7ZQ3 - chains O and R; structure by X-ray diffraction, 1.50 A resolution.

== Chain O ==
Molecule: Glyceraldehyde-3-phosphate dehydrogenase A, chloroplastic
Organism: Chlamydomonas reinhardtii
Notes: EC 1.2.1.13
UniProt: P50362 (G3PA_CHLRE); the construct lacks a stretch of the UniProt sequence and is renumbered around it, so the offset changes along the chain: 2-18 = UniProt 39-55; 19-34 = UniProt 58-73; 36-60 = UniProt 74-98; 61-122 = UniProt 100-161; 2 more segments
Sequence (348 residues; numbered -8 to 334 plus 8 insertion-coded residues; 3 numbers in that range are skipped by the numbering (no residue carries them; nothing is unmodelled there); the number before each row is that of its first residue; a row labelled like 1A-1C holds insertion residues (1A, then the next letters in order); numbers below 1 keep their minus sign (Met-8 is residue -8)):
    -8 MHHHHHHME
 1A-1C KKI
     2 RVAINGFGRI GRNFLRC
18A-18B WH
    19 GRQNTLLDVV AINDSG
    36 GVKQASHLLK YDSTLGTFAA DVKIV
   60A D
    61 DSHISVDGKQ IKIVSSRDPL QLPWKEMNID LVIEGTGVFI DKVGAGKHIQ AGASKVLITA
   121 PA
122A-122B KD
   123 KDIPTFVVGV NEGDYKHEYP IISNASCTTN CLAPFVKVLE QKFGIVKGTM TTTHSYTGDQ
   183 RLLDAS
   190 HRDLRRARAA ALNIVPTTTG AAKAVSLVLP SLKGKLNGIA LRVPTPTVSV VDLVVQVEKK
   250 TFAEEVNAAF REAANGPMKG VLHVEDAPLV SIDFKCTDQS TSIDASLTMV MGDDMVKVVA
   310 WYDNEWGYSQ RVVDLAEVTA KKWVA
Unresolved in the structure: -8 to 0
Differences from the reference sequence: initiating methionine (-8); expression tag (-7 to -1)
Ligand contacts: NADPH (NDP; NADPH dihydro-nicotinamide-adenine-dinucleotide phosphate): Asn6, Gly7, Phe8, Gly9, Arg10, Ile11, Asn31, Ser33, Ser76, Arg77, Gly95, Thr96, Gly97, Val98, Phe99, Thr119, Ala120, Cys149, His176, Thr179, Asn313, Glu314, Tyr317
Curated features (UniProtKB/Swiss-Prot):
  - active site: Cys149 (Nucleophile)
  - binding site (NADP(+)): Arg10, Ile11, Asp32, Arg77, Asn313
  - binding site (D-glyceraldehyde 3-phosphate): Ser148 to Thr150, Thr179, Arg195, Thr208, Gly209, Arg231
  - site: His176 (Activates thiol group during catalysis)
From the paper describing this entry:
  - binding site for NADPH: Gly9, Arg10, Ile11, Ser33, Arg77, Thr96, Ser188, Tyr317
  - catalytic residues: Cys149, His176
  - contacts within the chain: Cys149-His176, Cys149-Thr150 (backbone contact)
  - binding site for sulfate ion: Ser148, Thr179, Arg195, Thr208 to Ala210, Arg231
  - post-translational modification sites: Cys149
  - binding site for NADPH: His176 (from molecular simulation)
  - binding site for sulfate ion: Thr207 (from molecular simulation)
  - self-association interface (contacts with another copy of this molecule): Ser177 to Ile203
  - contacts within the chain: Ser148-Cys149 (hydrogen bond) (from molecular simulation)

== Chain R ==
Molecule: Glyceraldehyde-3-phosphate dehydrogenase A, chloroplastic
Organism: Chlamydomonas reinhardtii
Notes: EC 1.2.1.13
UniProt: P50362 (G3PA_CHLRE); the construct lacks a stretch of the UniProt sequence and is renumbered around it, so the offset changes along the chain: 2-18 = UniProt 39-55; 19-34 = UniProt 58-73; 36-60 = UniProt 74-98; 61-122 = UniProt 100-161; 2 more segments
Sequence (348 residues; row label = number of the first residue in the row; note: 2 numbers in that range are skipped by the numbering (no residue carries them; nothing is unmodelled there); a row labelled like 1A-1C holds insertion residues (1A, then the next letters in order); numbers below 1 keep their minus sign (Met-7 is residue -7)):
    -7 MHHHHHHME
 1A-1C KKI
     2 RVAINGFGRI GRNFLRC
18A-18B WH
    19 GRQNTLLDVV AINDSG
    36 GVKQASHLLK YDSTLGTFAA DVKIV
   60A D
    61 DSHISVDGKQ IKIVSSRDPL QLPWKEMNID LVIEGTGVFI DKVGAGKHIQ AGASKVLITA
   121 PA
122A-122B KD
   123 KDIPTFVVGV NEGDYKHEYP IISNASCTTN CLAPFVKVLE QKFGIVKGTM TTTHSYTGDQ
   183 RLLDAS
   190 HRDLRRARAA ALNIVPTTTG AAKAVSLVLP SLKGKLNGIA LRVPTPTVSV VDLVVQVEKK
   250 TFAEEVNAAF REAANGPMKG VLHVEDAPLV SIDFKCTDQS TSIDASLTMV MGDDMVKVVA
   310 WYDNEWGYSQ RVVDLAEVTA KKWVA
Differences from the reference sequence: initiating methionine (-7); expression tag (-6 to 0)
Ligand contacts: NADPH (NDP; NADPH dihydro-nicotinamide-adenine-dinucleotide phosphate): Asn6, Gly7, Phe8, Gly9, Arg10, Ile11, Asn31, Ser33, Ser76, Arg77, Gly95, Thr96, Gly97, Val98, Phe99, Thr119, Ala120, Cys149, His176, Thr179, Asn313, Glu314, Tyr317
Curated features (UniProtKB/Swiss-Prot):
  - active site: Cys149 (Nucleophile)
  - binding site (NADP(+)): Arg10, Ile11, Asp32, Arg77, Asn313
  - binding site (D-glyceraldehyde 3-phosphate): Ser148 to Thr150, Thr179, Arg195, Thr208, Gly209, Arg231
  - site: His176 (Activates thiol group during catalysis)
From the paper describing this entry:
  - binding site for NADPH: Gly9, Arg10, Ile11, Ser33, Arg77, Thr96, Ser188, Tyr317
  - catalytic residues: Cys149, His176
  - binding site for sulfate ion: Ser148, Thr179, Arg195, Thr208 to Ala210, Arg231
  - post-translational modification sites: Cys149
  - binding site for NADPH: His176 (from molecular simulation)
  - binding site for sulfate ion: Thr207 (from molecular simulation)

== Chain O / chain R interface ==
Pairs across the interface (51; chain O residue first):
  Arg10(O) with Asp186(R)
  Arg13(O) with Asp186(R), hydrogen bond (side chain-backbone)
  Lys38(O) with Leu193(R)
  Gln39(O) with Ser188(R), hydrogen bond; His190(R), hydrogen bond (side chain-backbone)
  His42(O) with Leu193(R)
  Leu43(O) with Ala187(R); Arg197(R)
  Tyr46(O) with Asp186(R); Arg197(R)
  Asp47(O) with Asp186(R); Arg197(R)
  Ser48(O) with Asp186(R), hydrogen bond; Arg197(R), hydrogen bond; Ala198(R); Asn202(R), hydrogen bond
  Tyr178(O) with Leu184(R), hydrophobic; Leu185(R), hydrophobic; Leu201(R)
  Thr179(O) with Leu184(R)
  Gln182(O) with Leu184(R)
  Leu184(O) with Tyr178(R), hydrophobic; Thr179(R); Gln182(R); Leu184(R), hydrophobic; Ala199(R), hydrophobic
  Leu185(O) with Tyr178(R), hydrophobic; Thr179(R); Pro235(R), hydrophobic
  Asp186(O) with Arg10(R); Arg13(R), hydrogen bond (backbone-side chain); Tyr46(R); Asp47(R); Ser48(R), hydrogen bond
  Ala187(O) with Leu43(R)
  Ser188(O) with Gln39(R), hydrogen bond
  His190(O) with Gln39(R), hydrogen bond (backbone-side chain)
  Arg191(O) with Lys38(R)
  Leu193(O) with Lys38(R); His42(R)
  Arg197(O) with Tyr46(R); Asp47(R); Ser48(R), hydrogen bond
  Ala198(O) with Ser48(R)
  Ala199(O) with Leu184(R), hydrophobic
  Ala200(O) with Ala200(R), hydrophobic
  Leu201(O) with Tyr178(R); Pro235(R), hydrophobic
  Asn202(O) with Ser48(R), hydrogen bond
  Pro235(O) with Leu185(R), hydrophobic; Leu201(R), hydrophobic
Interface residues without a listed pair, chain O (32 interface residues in all): Thr49, Gly180, Arg183, Ala196, Glu314
Interface residues without a listed pair, chain R (31 interface residues in all): Ser33, Gly180, Arg183, Ala196, Glu314

== Summary ==
The interface between chain O and chain R involves 32 residues on one side and 31 on the other, with 12
hydrogen bonds. Among the polar pairs are Arg13(O)-Asp186(R), Gln39(O)-Ser188(R) and Gln39(O)-His190(R). From
the paper: catalytic residues Cys149(O), His176(O) and Cys149(R) among others; a binding site for NADPH at
Gly9(O), Arg10(O) and Gly9(R) among others.
Both chains are Glyceraldehyde-3-phosphate dehydrogenase A, chloroplastic (Chlamydomonas reinhardtii). Entry
7ZQ3 (Crystal structure of photosynthetic glyceraldehyde-3-phosphate dehydrogenase from Chlamydomonas
reinhardtii (CrGAPA) complexed with NADP+) was determined by X-ray diffraction together with 7ZQ4 and 7ZQK
from the same study.
